Entry 6HVX (X-ray diffraction, 2.80 A resolution); this record covers chains D and E of the 28 polymer chains in the assembly.

Chain D:
Name: Proteasome subunit alpha type-5
Source organism: Saccharomyces cerevisiae (strain ATCC 204508 / S288c)
Notes: EC 3.4.25.1
Reference sequence: P32379 (PSA5_YEAST); residues -7 to 252 here correspond to UniProt positions 1-260 (UniProt number = residue number + 8)
Amino-acid sequence (260 residues; each row starts with the number of its first residue; numbers below 1 keep their minus sign (Met-7 is residue -7)):
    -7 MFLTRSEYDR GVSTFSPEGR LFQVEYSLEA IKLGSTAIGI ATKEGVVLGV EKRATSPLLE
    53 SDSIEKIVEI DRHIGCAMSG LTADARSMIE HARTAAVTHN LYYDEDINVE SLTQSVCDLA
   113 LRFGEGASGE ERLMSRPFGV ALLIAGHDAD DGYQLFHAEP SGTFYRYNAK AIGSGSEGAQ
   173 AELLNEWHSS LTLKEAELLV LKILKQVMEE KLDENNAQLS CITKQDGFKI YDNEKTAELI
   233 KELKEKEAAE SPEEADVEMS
Disordered / not traced: -7 to 0, 118-124, 243-252

Chain E:
Name: Proteasome subunit alpha type-6
Source organism: Saccharomyces cerevisiae (strain ATCC 204508 / S288c)
Notes: EC 3.4.25.1
Reference sequence: P40302 (PSA6_YEAST); residues 0-233 here correspond to UniProt positions 1-234 (UniProt number = residue number + 1)
Amino-acid sequence (234 residues; numbered 0 to 233; the number before each row is that of its first residue; numbering starts at 0):
     0 MFRNNYDGDT VTFSPTGRLF QVEYALEAIK QGSVTVGLRS NTHAVLVALK RNADELSSYQ
    60 KKIIKCDEHM GLSLAGLAPD ARVLSNYLRQ QCNYSSLVFN RKLAVERAGH LLCDKAQKNT
   120 QSYGGRPYGV GLLIIGYDKS GAHLLEFQPS GNVTELYGTA IGARSQGAKT YLERTLDTFI
   180 KIDGNPDELI KAGVEAISQS LRDESLTVDN LSIAIVGKDT PFTIYDGEAV AKYI
Disordered / not traced: 0-2
UniProt features mapped onto this chain:
  - modified residue: Ser13 (Phosphoserine)
  - cross-link: Lys190 (Glycyl lysine isopeptide (Lys-Gly) (interchain with G-Cter in ubiquitin))

Interface between chain D and chain E:
Residue-residue contacts - 44 pairs, chain D then chain E:
  Ser5(D) - Arg125(E)
  Thr6(D) - Gly7(E)
  Thr6(D) - Gln20(E)
  Phe7(D) - Gln20(E)  hydrogen bond (backbone-side chain)
  Phe7(D) - Tyr23(E)
  Phe7(D) - Ala24(E)  hydrophobic
  Phe7(D) - Leu76(E)  hydrophobic
  Phe7(D) - Arg125(E)
  Phe7(D) - Pro126(E)
  Phe7(D) - Gly128(E)
  Ser8(D) - Tyr23(E)
  Pro9(D) - Tyr23(E)  hydrophobic
  Pro9(D) - Glu26(E)
  Glu10(D) - Glu26(E)
  Glu10(D) - Gln30(E)
  Gly11(D) - Tyr23(E)
  Gly11(D) - Ala27(E)
  Leu13(D) - Arg125(E)
  Gln106(D) - Arg81(E)  hydrogen bond
  Asp110(D) - Arg81(E)  salt bridge
  Leu113(D) - Pro78(E)  hydrophobic
  Leu113(D) - Arg125(E)
  Glu117(D) - Tyr122(E)
  Ser153(D) - Pro78(E)
  Gly154(D) - Pro78(E)
  Thr155(D) - Gln59(E)
  Phe156(D) - Gln59(E)
  Tyr157(D) - Arg50(E)
  Tyr157(D) - Ala52(E)
  Tyr157(D) - Ser56(E)
  Tyr157(D) - Ser57(E)
  Tyr157(D) - Gln59(E)
  Arg158(D) - Ser56(E)
  Arg158(D) - Ser57(E)  hydrogen bond (backbone-backbone)
  Tyr159(D) - Ala52(E)
  Tyr159(D) - Asp53(E)
  Tyr159(D) - Leu55(E)
  Tyr159(D) - Ser56(E)
  Asn160(D) - Leu55(E)  hydrogen bond (backbone-backbone)
  Ala161(D) - Leu55(E)
  Gln172(D) - Asp53(E)  hydrogen bond
  Gln172(D) - Leu55(E)
  Leu175(D) - Leu55(E)
  Leu176(D) - Leu55(E)  hydrophobic
Other interface residues (no listed pair), chain D (26 interface residues in all): Arg2, Gly3
Other interface residues (no listed pair), chain E (26 interface residues in all): Asp6, Asn51, Glu54, Asp79, Gly123

Summary:
Chain D and chain E each contribute 26 residues to their interface, with 5 hydrogen bonds and 1 salt bridge.
Among the polar pairs are Asp110(D)-Arg81(E), Phe7(D)-Gln20(E) and Gln106(D)-Arg81(E).
Here chain D is Proteasome subunit alpha type-5 and chain E is Proteasome subunit alpha type-6, both from
Saccharomyces cerevisiae (strain ATCC 204508 / S288c). Entry 6HVX (Yeast 20S proteasome in complex with 4) was
determined by X-ray diffraction (same publication as 6HTB, 6HTC, 6HTD, 6HTP, 6HTR, 6HUB and 30 further
entries).
